3AFC - chains A and B; structure by X-ray diffraction, 2.50 A resolution.

== Chain A (and B) ==
Protein: Semaphorin-6A
From: Mus musculus
Notes: fragment: sema and PSI domain; chain B of this document is another copy of the same molecule, construct and numbering; everything in this record applies to it too
UniProt: O35464 (SEM6A_MOUSE); residues 19-570 here = UniProt positions 19-570
Chain sequence (556 residues; row label = number of the first residue in the row):
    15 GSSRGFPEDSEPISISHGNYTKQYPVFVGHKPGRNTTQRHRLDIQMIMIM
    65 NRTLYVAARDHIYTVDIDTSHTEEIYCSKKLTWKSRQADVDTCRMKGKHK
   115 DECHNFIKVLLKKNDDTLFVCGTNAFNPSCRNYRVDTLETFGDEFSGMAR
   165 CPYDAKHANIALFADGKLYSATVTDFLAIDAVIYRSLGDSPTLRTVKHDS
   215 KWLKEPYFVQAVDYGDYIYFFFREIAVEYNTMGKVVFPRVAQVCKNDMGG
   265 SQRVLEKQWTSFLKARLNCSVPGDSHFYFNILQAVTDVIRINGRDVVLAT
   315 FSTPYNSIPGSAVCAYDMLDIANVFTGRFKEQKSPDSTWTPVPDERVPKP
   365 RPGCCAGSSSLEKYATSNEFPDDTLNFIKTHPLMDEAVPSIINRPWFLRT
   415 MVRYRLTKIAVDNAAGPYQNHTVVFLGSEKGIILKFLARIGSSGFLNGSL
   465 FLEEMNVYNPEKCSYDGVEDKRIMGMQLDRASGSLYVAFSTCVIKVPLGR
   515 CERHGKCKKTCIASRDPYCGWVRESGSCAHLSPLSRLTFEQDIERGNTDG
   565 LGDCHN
Not modelled in the structure: 15-18, 46-53, 454-461, 569-570 (chain B: 15-18, 44-54, 83-87, 518-522, 534-553, 559-570)
Differences from the reference sequence: expression tag (15-18)
Cystine bridges: C107-C117, C135-C144, C258-C369, C283-C328, C477-C506, C515-C533, C521-C568, C525-C542
Covalently attached groups: N-acetylglucosamine (NAG) linked to N282, N434

== How chain A and chain B interact ==
Contacting residue pairs - 55 pairs, chain A then chain B:
  G19(A) with Y319(B), hydrogen bond (backbone-side chain)
  F20(A) with Y319(B); N320(B); S321(B); I322(B), hydrophobic
  E22(A) with R417(B)
  Y243(A) with Y243(B), hydrogen bond
  T245(A) with T352(B)
  M246(A) with E242(B); Y243(B); R280(B), hydrogen bond; Y292(B), hydrophobic
  K248(A) with D288(B); S289(B)
  V285(A) with N320(B), hydrogen bond (backbone-side chain)
  P286(A) with N320(B), hydrogen bond (backbone-side chain)
  G287(A) with N320(B)
  D288(A) with K248(B)
  S289(A) with K248(B); N320(B), hydrogen bond (backbone-side chain)
  H290(A) with N320(B)
  F291(A) with N320(B); S321(B); I322(B), hydrophobic
  T317(A) with I322(B)
  Y319(A) with G19(B); F20(B), hydrogen bond (backbone-backbone)
  N320(A) with F20(B); V285(B), hydrogen bond (side chain-backbone); P286(B), hydrogen bond (side chain-backbone); G287(B); S289(B), hydrogen bond (side chain-backbone); F291(B)
  S321(A) with F20(B); F291(B)
  I322(A) with F291(B), hydrophobic; T317(B); I322(B); P323(B); G324(B); T414(B); M415(B), hydrophobic
  P323(A) with M415(B), hydrophobic
  G324(A) with I322(B)
  D350(A) with T352(B), hydrogen bond (backbone-backbone); T354(B)
  S351(A) with D350(B); S351(B)
  T352(A) with T245(B); M246(B); D350(B), hydrogen bond (backbone-backbone)
  T414(A) with I322(B)
  M415(A) with M415(B); V416(B)
  V416(A) with M415(B)
Also at the interface, not in a pair above, chain A (29 interface residues in all): P318, R417
Also at the interface, not in a pair above, chain B (36 interface residues in all): P21, E22, F251, H290, P318, K347

== In short ==
29 residues of chain A face 36 of chain B across their interface; the contacts include 12 hydrogen bonds.
Polar pairs include G19(A)-Y319(B), Y243(A)-Y243(B) and M246(A)-R280(B). Covalently linked
N-acetylglucosamine: at N282(A) and N434(A).
Both chains are Semaphorin-6A (Mus musculus). Entry 3AFC (Mouse Semaphorin 6A extracellular domain) was
determined by X-ray diffraction, deposited together with 3AL8 and 3AL9.
